5NFV - chains A and D of the 4 polymer chains in the assembly; structure by X-ray diffraction, 2.50 A resolution.

Chain A:
Protein: CRISPR-associated endonuclease Cpf1
From: Francisella tularensis subsp. novicida (strain U112)
Notes: EC 3.1.-.-
UniProtKB: A0Q7Q2 (CPF1_FRATN); residues 2-1300 here = UniProt positions 2-1300
Chain sequence (1302 residues; row label = number of the first residue in the row; numbers below 1 keep their minus sign (Ser-1 is residue -1)):
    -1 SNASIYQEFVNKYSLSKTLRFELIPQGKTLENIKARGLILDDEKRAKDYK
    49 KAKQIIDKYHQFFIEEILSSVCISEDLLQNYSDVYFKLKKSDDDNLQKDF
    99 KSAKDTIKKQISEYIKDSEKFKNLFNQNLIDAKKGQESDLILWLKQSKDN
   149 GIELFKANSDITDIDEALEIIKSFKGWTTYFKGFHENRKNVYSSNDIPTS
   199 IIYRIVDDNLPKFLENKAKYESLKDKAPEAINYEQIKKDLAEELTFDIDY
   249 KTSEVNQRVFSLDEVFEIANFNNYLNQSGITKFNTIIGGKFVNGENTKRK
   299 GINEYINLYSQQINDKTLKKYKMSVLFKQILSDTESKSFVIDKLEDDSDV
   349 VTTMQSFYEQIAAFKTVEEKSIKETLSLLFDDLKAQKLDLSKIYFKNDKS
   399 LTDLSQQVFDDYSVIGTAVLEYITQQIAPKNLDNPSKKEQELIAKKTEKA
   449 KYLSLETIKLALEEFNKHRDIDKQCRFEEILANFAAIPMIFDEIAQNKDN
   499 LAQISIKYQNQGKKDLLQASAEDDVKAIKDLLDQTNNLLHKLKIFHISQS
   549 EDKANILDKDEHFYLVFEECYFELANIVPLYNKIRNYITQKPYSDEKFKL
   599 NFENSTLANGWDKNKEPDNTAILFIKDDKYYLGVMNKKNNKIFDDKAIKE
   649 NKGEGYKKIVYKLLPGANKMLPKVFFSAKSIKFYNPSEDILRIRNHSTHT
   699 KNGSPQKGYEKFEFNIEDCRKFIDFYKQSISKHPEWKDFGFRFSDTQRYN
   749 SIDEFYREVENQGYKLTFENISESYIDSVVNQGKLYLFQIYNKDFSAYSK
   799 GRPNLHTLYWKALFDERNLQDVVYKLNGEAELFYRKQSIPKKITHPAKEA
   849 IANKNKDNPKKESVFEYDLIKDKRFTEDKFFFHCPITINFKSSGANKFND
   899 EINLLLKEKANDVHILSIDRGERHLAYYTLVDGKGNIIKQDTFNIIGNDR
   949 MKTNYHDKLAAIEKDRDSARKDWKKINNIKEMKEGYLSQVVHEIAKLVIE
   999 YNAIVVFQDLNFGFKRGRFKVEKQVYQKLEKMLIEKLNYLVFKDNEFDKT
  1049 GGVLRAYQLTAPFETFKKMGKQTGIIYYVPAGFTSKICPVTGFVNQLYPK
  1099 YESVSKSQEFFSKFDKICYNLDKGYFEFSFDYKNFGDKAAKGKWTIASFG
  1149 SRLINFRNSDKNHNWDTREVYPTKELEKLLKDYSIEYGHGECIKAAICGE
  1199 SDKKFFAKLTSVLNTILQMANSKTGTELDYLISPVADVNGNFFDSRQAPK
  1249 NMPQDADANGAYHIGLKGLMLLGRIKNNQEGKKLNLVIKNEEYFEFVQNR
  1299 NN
Not modelled in the structure: -1, 133-135, 424-443, 1009-1017, 1157-1163, 1223-1226
Disulfides: Cys1116-Cys1190
Sequence notes: expression tag (-1 to 1); engineered mutation Gln1006 (Glu in A0Q7Q2), Ala1218 (Arg in A0Q7Q2)
Bound ions: Mg2+ site 1: Ser67, Val69, Tyr248, Asn270; Mg2+ site 2: Arg800 (shared with 1 residue of chain B)
Residues lining bound ligands: B3P (2-[3-(2-hydroxy-1,1-dihydroxymethyl-ethylamino)-propylamino]-2-hydroxymethyl-propane-1,3-diol): Ser12, Gly664, Lys667, Glu758, Thr885, Asn887, Phe888, Lys889, Ser890, Ser891, Gly892
Swiss-Prot annotation at these positions:
  - region: Tyr47 to Lys51 (Binds crRNA alone and in crRNA-target DNA heteroduplex), Phe182 to Arg186 (Binds crRNA alone and in crRNA-target DNA heteroduplex), Asn301 to Asn305 (Binds DNA in crRNA-target DNA heteroduplex), Lys326 to Leu329 (Binds crRNA in crRNA-target DNA heteroduplex), His538 to Lys541 (Binds crRNA in crRNA-target DNA heteroduplex), Tyr591 to Lys595 (Binds crRNA), Leu662 to Ile679 (LKL, important for PAM recognition and DNA unwinding), Lys671 to Lys677 (Binds DNA protospacer adjacent motif (PAM) on target DNA), Arg692 to Gln704 (Binds single-strand non-target DNA), Lys791 to Ser794 (Binds crRNA), Leu803, His804 (Binds crRNA), Asn851 to Asn853 (Binds crRNA), Tyr865 to Phe873 (Binds crRNA), His954 to Trp971 (Bridge helix)
  - active site: His843 (For pre-crRNA processing), Lys852 (For pre-crRNA processing), Lys869 (For pre-crRNA processing), Asp917 (For DNase activity of RuvC domain), Asp1255 (For DNase activity of RuvC domain)
  - site: Thr16 (Binds crRNA alone and in crRNA-target DNA heteroduplex), Lys131 (Binds target strand DNA), Thr295 (Binds crRNA in crRNA-target DNA heteroduplex), Lys320 (Binds DNA in crRNA-target DNA heteroduplex), Ser334 (Binds DNA in crRNA-target DNA heteroduplex), Tyr410 (Caps the crRNA-target DNA heteroduplex), Lys589 (Binds DNA in crRNA-target DNA heteroduplex), Lys613 (Binds DNA protospacer adjacent motif (PAM)), Lys667 (Binds Target strand DNA), Lys671 (Binds PAM), Lys677 (Binds Target strand DNA), Lys823 (Binds Target strand DNA), Gly826 (Binds Target strand DNA), Arg833 (Binds crRNA), Lys852 (Stabilizes transition state for pre-crRNA processing), Lys1026 (Binds DNA in crRNA-target DNA heteroduplex), Thr1063 (Binds DNA in crRNA-target DNA heteroduplex)
  - mutagenesis: Gly608 (G608A/E: 15% DNA cleavage), Pro663 (P663A: 25% DNA cleavage, altered non-target strand cleavage products), Asn666 (N666A: 80% DNA cleavage, altered non-target strand cleavage products), Lys667 (K667A: 30% DNA cleavage), Lys671 (K671A: 15% DNA cleavage), Lys677 (K677A: 35% DNA cleavage, altered non-target strand cleavage products), Arg692 (R692A: Slight decrease in target DNA cleavage, 30% DNA cleavage, altered non-target strand cleavage products), His694 (H694A: Wild-type DNA cleavage, altered non-target strand cleavage products), Thr698 to Ser702 (Loss of target DNA cleavage), Gln704 (Q704A: Significant decrease in target DNA cleavage), His843 (H843A: Decreased pre-crRNA processing in vitro, binds RNA, no change in DNA cleavage), Lys852 (K852A: Decreased pre-crRNA processing in vitro, binds RNA, no change in DNA cleavage), 11 further mutagenesis entries in UniProt
What the authors report for this chain:
  - binding site for pre-crRNA: Tyr410, His843, Lys852, Lys869
  - catalytic residues: His843, Lys852, Lys869 (proposed by the authors, not directly observed)
  - binding site for DNA non-target strand (chain D): Lys613, Lys667, Lys671, Arg692 to Ser702, Gln704
  - binding site for DNA target strand: Tyr410, Lys667, Lys823, Gly826
  - mutagenesis - Q704A: decreased catalytic activity (DNA cleavage activity)
  - catalytic residues: Asp917, Asp1255
  - specificity-determining residues: Lys613, Lys671
  - mutagenesis - D917A, D1255A: abolished catalytic activity (cleavage of both DNA strands)

Chain D:
Molecule: DNA non-target strand
Sequence (38 nucleotides; numbered -8 to 29; the number before each row is that of its first residue; numbers below 1 keep their minus sign (DA-8 is residue -8)):
    -8 AGTCCTTTATCTAATTTTCCATTAAGATAGAACTATGC
Not modelled in the structure: 6-18

How chain A and chain D interact:
Pairs across the interface (38):
  Asn124(A) with DT-2(D), phosphate contact
  Gln125(A) with DT-3(D), phosphate contact; DT-2(D), hydrogen bond to the phosphate
  Gly174(A) with DC-4(D), phosphate contact; DT-3(D), phosphate contact
  Trp175(A) with DT-3(D), phosphate contact
  Thr176(A) with DT-3(D), hydrogen bond to the phosphate
  Thr177(A) with DT-3(D), hydrogen bond to the phosphate
  Lys471(A) with DT25(D), salt bridge to the phosphate; DA26(D), salt bridge to the phosphate
  Lys635(A) with DC-4(D), phosphate contact
  Asn638(A) with DC-5(D), hydrogen bond to the phosphate
  Lys639(A) with DT-6(D), salt bridge to the phosphate
  Asn666(A) with DT1(D), sugar contact; DC2(D), base contact
  Lys667(A) with DA0(D), hydrogen bond to the base; DT1(D), base contact
  Lys671(A) with DT-1(D), hydrogen bond to the base; DA0(D), sugar contact
  Arg692(A) with DA0(D), phosphate contact; DT1(D), salt bridge to the phosphate
  Thr698(A) with DC2(D), sugar contact; DT3(D), phosphate contact
  Lys699(A) with DT3(D), hydrogen bond to the phosphate; DA4(D), salt bridge to the phosphate
  Asn700(A) with DT3(D), hydrogen bond to the phosphate
  Gly701(A) with DC2(D), phosphate contact; DT3(D), hydrogen bond to the phosphate
  Ser702(A) with DT1(D), sugar contact; DC2(D), hydrogen bond to the phosphate
  Gln704(A) with DT1(D), phosphate contact
  Ile750(A) with DC2(D), phosphate contact
  Asp751(A) with DC2(D), base contact; DT3(D), sugar contact
  Tyr754(A) with DC2(D), sugar contact
  Arg755(A) with DC2(D), hydrogen bond to the base; DT3(D), base contact
  Asn894(A) with DA5(D), base contact
Also at the interface, not in a pair above, chain A (32 interface residues in all): Lys173, Thr604, Lys613, Asp616, Pro670, Ser749, Arg1155
Also at the interface, not in a pair above, chain D (15 interface residues in all): DA23

Overview:
The interface between chain A and chain D involves 32 residues on one side and 15 on the other, with 11
hydrogen bonds and 5 salt bridges. Polar contacts include Lys667(A)-DA0(D), Lys671(A)-DT-1(D) and
Arg755(A)-DC2(D). The paper reports catalytic residues His843(A), Lys852(A) and Lys869(A) among others; D917A
and D1255A of chain A abolish catalytic activity (cleavage of both DNA strands).
Here chain A is CRISPR-associated endonuclease Cpf1 (Francisella tularensis subsp. novicida (strain U112)) and
chain D is DNA non-target strand. Entry 5NFV (Crystal structure of catalytically inactive FnCas12 mutant bound
to an R-loop structure containing a pre-crRNA mimic ...) was determined by X-ray diffraction (same publication
as 5NG6).
